PDB entry 3MO0 | X-ray diffraction, 2.78 A resolution | chain A

[Chain A]
Molecule: Histone-lysine N-methyltransferase, H3 lysine-9 specific 5
Source organism: Homo sapiens
Notes: EC 2.1.1.43; fragment: C-terminal SET domain
Reference sequence: Q9H9B1 (EHMT1_HUMAN); numbering as in UniProt (aligned over 951-1235)
Sequence (285 residues; numbered 951 to 1235; the number before each row is that of its first residue):
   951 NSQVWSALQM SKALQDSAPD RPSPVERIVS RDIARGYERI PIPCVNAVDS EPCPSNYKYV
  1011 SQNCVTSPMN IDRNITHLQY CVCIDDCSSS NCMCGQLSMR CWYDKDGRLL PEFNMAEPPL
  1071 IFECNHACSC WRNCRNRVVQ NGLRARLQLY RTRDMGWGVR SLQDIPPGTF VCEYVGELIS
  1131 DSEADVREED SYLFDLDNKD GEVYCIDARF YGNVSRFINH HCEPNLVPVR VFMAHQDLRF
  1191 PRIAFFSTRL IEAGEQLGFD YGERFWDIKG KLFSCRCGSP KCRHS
Not modelled in the structure: 951-976, 1018-1024, 1235
UniProt features mapped onto this chain:
  - modified residue: S1048 (Phosphoserine)
Cystine bridges: C994-C1003
Metal / ion sites: Zn2+ site 1: C1014 (shared with 2 residues of chain B); Zn2+ site 2: C1031, C1033, C1037, C1042; Zn2+ site 3: C1031, C1044, C1074, C1078; Zn2+ site 4: C1037, C1074, C1080, C1084; Zn2+ site 5: H1076, H1185 (shared with 1 residue of chain B); Zn2+ site 6: C1172, C1225, C1232
Residues lining bound ligands:
  - E11 (N~4~-(1-benzylpiperidin-4-yl)-N~2~-[3-(dimethylamino)propyl]-6,7-dimethoxyquinazoline-2,4-diamine): D1131, S1132, A1134, D1135, V1136, R1137, E1138, D1140, S1141, L1143, D1145, C1155, R1214, F1215, I1218, K1219
  - S-adenosylhomocysteine (SAH): M1105, G1106, W1107, S1141, Y1142, R1166, F1167, I1168, N1169, H1170, Y1211, F1215, W1216, F1223, S1224, C1225, R1226, C1227

[Overview]
Chain A binds S-adenosylhomocysteine and compound E11. C1037, C1074, C1080 and C1084 coordinate Zn2+ site 4.
The Zn2+ site 2 is built by C1031, C1033, C1037 and C1042.
Chain A is Histone-lysine N-methyltransferase, H3 lysine-9 specific 5 (Homo sapiens); the structure, Human
G9a-like (GLP, also known as EHMT1) in complex with inhibitor E11, was determined by X-ray diffraction
together with 3MO2 and 3MO5 from the same study.
